PDB entry 8R5X | electron microscopy, 3.60 A resolution | chains B and C of the 4 polymer chains in the assembly

[Chain B]
Name: Coxsackievirus B5 (mutant CVB5F.cas.genogroupB) - VP1
Source organism: Coxsackievirus B5
Chain sequence (851 residues; each row starts with the number of its first residue; numbers below 1 keep their minus sign (Met-68 is residue -68)):
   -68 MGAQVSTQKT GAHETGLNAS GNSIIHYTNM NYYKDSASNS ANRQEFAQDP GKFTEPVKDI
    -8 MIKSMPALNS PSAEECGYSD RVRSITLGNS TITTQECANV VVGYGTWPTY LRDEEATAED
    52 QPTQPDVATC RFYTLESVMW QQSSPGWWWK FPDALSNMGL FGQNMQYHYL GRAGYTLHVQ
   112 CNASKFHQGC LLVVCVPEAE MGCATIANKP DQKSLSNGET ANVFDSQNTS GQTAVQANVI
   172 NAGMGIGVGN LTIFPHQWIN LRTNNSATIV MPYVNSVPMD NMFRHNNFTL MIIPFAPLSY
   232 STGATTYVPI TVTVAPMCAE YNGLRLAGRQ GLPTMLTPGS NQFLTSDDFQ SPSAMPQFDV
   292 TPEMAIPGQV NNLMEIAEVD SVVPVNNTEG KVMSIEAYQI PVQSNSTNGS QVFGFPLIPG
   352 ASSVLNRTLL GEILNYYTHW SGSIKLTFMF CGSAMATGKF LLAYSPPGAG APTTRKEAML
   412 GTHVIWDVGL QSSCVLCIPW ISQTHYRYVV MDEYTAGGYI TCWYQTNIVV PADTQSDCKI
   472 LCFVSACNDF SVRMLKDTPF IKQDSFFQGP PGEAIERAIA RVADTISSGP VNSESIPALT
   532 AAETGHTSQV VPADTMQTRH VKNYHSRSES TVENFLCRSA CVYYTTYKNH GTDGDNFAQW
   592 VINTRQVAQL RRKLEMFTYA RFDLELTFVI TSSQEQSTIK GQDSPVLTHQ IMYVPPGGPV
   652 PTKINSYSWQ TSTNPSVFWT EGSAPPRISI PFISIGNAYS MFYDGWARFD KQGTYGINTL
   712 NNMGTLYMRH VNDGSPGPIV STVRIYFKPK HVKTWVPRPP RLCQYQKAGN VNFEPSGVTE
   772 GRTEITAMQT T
Disordered / not traced: -68 to 9, 260-782

[Chain C]
Name: Coxsackievirus B5 (mutant CVB5F.cas.genogroupB) - VP1
Source organism: Coxsackievirus B5
Chain sequence (851 residues; row label = number of the first residue in the row; numbers below 1 keep their minus sign (Met-329 is residue -329)):
  -329 MGAQVSTQKT GAHETGLNAS GNSIIHYTNM NYYKDSASNS ANRQEFAQDP GKFTEPVKDI
  -269 MIKSMPALNS PSAEECGYSD RVRSITLGNS TITTQECANV VVGYGTWPTY LRDEEATAED
  -209 QPTQPDVATC RFYTLESVMW QQSSPGWWWK FPDALSNMGL FGQNMQYHYL GRAGYTLHVQ
  -149 CNASKFHQGC LLVVCVPEAE MGCATIANKP DQKSLSNGET ANVFDSQNTS GQTAVQANVI
   -89 NAGMGIGVGN LTIFPHQWIN LRTNNSATIV MPYVNSVPMD NMFRHNNFTL MIIPFAPLSY
   -29 STGATTYVPI TVTVAPMCAE YNGLRLAGRQ GLPTMLTPGS NQFLTSDDFQ SPSAMPQFDV
    31 TPEMAIPGQV NNLMEIAEVD SVVPVNNTEG KVMSIEAYQI PVQSNSTNGS QVFGFPLIPG
    91 ASSVLNRTLL GEILNYYTHW SGSIKLTFMF CGSAMATGKF LLAYSPPGAG APTTRKEAML
   151 GTHVIWDVGL QSSCVLCIPW ISQTHYRYVV MDEYTAGGYI TCWYQTNIVV PADTQSDCKI
   211 LCFVSACNDF SVRMLKDTPF IKQDSFFQGP PGEAIERAIA RVADTISSGP VNSESIPALT
   271 AAETGHTSQV VPADTMQTRH VKNYHSRSES TVENFLCRSA CVYYTTYKNH GTDGDNFAQW
   331 VINTRQVAQL RRKLEMFTYA RFDLELTFVI TSSQEQSTIK GQDSPVLTHQ IMYVPPGGPV
   391 PTKINSYSWQ TSTNPSVFWT EGSAPPRISI PFISIGNAYS MFYDGWARFD KQGTYGINTL
   451 NNMGTLYMRH VNDGSPGPIV STVRIYFKPK HVKTWVPRPP RLCQYQKAGN VNFEPSGVTE
   511 GRTEITAMQT T
Disordered / not traced: -329 to 0, 239-521

[How chain B and chain C interact]
Residue-residue contacts - 62 pairs, chain B then chain C:
  Tyr35(B) with Gly38(C)
  Glu46(B) with Met34(C); Ala35(C), hydrogen bond (side chain-backbone)
  Lys116(B) with Ser123(C); Ala124(C), hydrogen bond (backbone-backbone); Met125(C)
  Phe117(B) with Ser123(C); Met125(C), hydrophobic; Asp203(C); Thr204(C)
  His118(B) with Ser123(C)
  Gln119(B) with Cys121(C); Gly122(C); Ser123(C), hydrogen bond (side chain-backbone); Gln205(C); Asp207(C), hydrogen bond (side chain-backbone); Cys208(C)
  Gly120(B) with Cys121(C)
  Cys121(B) with Met119(C), hydrophobic; Cys121(C), hydrophobic
  Asn159(B) with Met63(C)
  Ile171(B) with Met63(C); Ser64(C)
  Val179(B) with Ile65(C), hydrophobic; Tyr68(C), hydrophobic
  Gly180(B) with Ser51(C); Val52(C), hydrogen bond (backbone-backbone); Tyr68(C), hydrogen bond (backbone-side chain)
  Asn181(B) with Ser51(C), hydrogen bond; Arg97(C), hydrogen bond (side chain-backbone); Thr98(C); Leu99(C), hydrogen bond (side chain-backbone)
  Thr183(B) with Asp50(C), hydrogen bond (side chain-backbone); Ser51(C)
  Ile184(B) with Leu99(C), hydrophobic
  Trp189(B) with Phe213(C), hydrophobic
  Asn191(B) with Met119(C); Phe120(C), hydrogen bond (side chain-backbone); Cys121(C)
  Arg193(B) with Phe120(C); Gly122(C); Ser123(C); Ala124(C); Ala126(C); Gly159(C), hydrogen bond (side chain-backbone)
  Thr194(B) with Ser162(C)
  Asn206(B) with Met34(C); Ile36(C)
  Ser207(B) with Met34(C)
  Val208(B) with Met34(C)
  Pro209(B) with Met34(C)
  Phe226(B) with Val52(C), hydrophobic; Ile65(C), hydrophobic; Tyr68(C), hydrophobic; Gln69(C), hydrogen bond (backbone-side chain); Leu211(C), hydrophobic
  Ala227(B) with Gln69(C)
  Pro228(B) with Gln69(C)
  Ser230(B) with Gln205(C)
  Tyr231(B) with Gln205(C), hydrogen bond (backbone-side chain)
  Ser232(B) with Asp203(C), hydrogen bond (side chain-backbone); Gln205(C)
Also at the interface, not in a pair above, chain B (36 interface residues in all): Thr37, Arg43, Val170, Tyr204, Val205, Ile224, Pro225
Also at the interface, not in a pair above, chain C (40 interface residues in all): Glu33, Pro37, Val49, Val158, Leu160, Gln161, Pro201, Ala202

[Overview]
36 residues of chain B face 40 of chain C across their interface; the contacts include 15 hydrogen bonds.
Among the polar pairs are Glu46(B)-Ala35(C), Gln119(B)-Ser123(C) and Gln119(B)-Asp207(C).
Chain B and chain C are both Coxsackievirus B5 (mutant CVB5F.cas.genogroupB) - VP1 (Coxsackievirus B5); the
structure, Structure of coxsackievirus B5 capsid (mutant CVB5F.cas.genogroupB) - F particle, was determined by
electron microscopy together with 8R5Y and 8R5Z from the same study.
